Entry 8FCP (electron microscopy, 3.52 A resolution); this record covers chains F and G of the 8 polymer chains in the assembly.

Chain F:
Name: Transitional endoplasmic reticulum ATPase
Organism: Homo sapiens
Notes: EC 3.6.4.6
UniProtKB: P55072 (TERA_HUMAN); residue numbers follow UniProt; this construct covers 1-806
Chain sequence (806 residues; each row starts with the number of its first residue):
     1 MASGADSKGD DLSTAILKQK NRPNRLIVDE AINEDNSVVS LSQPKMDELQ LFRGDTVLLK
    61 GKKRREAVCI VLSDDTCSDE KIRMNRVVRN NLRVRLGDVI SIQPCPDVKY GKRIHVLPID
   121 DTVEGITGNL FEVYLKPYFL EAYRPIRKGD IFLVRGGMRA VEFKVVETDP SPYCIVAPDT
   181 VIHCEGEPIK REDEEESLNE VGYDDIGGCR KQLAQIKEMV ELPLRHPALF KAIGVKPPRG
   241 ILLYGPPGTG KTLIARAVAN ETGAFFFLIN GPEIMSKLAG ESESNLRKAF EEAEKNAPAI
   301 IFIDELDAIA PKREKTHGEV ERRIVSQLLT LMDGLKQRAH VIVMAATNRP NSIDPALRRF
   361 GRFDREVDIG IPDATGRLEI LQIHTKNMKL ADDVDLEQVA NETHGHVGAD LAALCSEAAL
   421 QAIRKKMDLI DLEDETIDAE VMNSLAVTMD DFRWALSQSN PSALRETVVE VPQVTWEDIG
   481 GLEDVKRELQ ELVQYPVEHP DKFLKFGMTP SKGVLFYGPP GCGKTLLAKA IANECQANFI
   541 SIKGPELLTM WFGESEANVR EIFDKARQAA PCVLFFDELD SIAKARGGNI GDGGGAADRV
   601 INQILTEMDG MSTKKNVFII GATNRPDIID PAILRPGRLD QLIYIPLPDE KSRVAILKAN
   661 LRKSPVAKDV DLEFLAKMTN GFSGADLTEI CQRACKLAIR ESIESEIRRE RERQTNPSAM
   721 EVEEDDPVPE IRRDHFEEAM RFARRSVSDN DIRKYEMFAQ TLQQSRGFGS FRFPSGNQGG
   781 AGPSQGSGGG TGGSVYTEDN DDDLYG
Disordered / not traced: 1-22, 500-508, 708-727, 764-806
Ligand contacts:
  - ADP (adenosine-5'-diphosphate), molecule 1: D205, I206, G207, G208, G248, T249, G250, K251, T252, L253, I380, H384, G408, A409, A412
  - ADP, molecule 2: D478, I479, G480, L482, P520, G521, C522, G523, K524, T525, L526, D577, I656, N660, G684, A685, T688
Swiss-Prot annotation at these positions:
  - region: T797 to G806 (Interaction with UBXN6)
  - motif: D802 to G806 (PIM motif)
  - binding site (ATP): P247 to L253, N348, H384, G521 to L526
  - modified residue: A2 (N-acetylalanine), S3 (Phosphoserine), S7 (Phosphoserine), S13 (Phosphoserine), S37 (Phosphoserine), K315 (N6,N6,N6-trimethyllysine), T436 (Phosphothreonine), S462 (Phosphoserine), K502 (N6-acetyllysine), K505 (N6-acetyllysine), K668 (N6-acetyllysine), S702 (Phosphoserine), K754 (N6-acetyllysine), S770 (Phosphoserine), S775 (Phosphoserine), S787 (Phosphoserine), Y805 (Phosphotyrosine)
  - cross-link (Glycyl lysine isopeptide (Lys-Gly)): K8 (interchain with G-Cter in SUMO2), K18 (interchain with G-Cter in SUMO2)
  - natural variant: R95 (R95G: In IBMPFD1), G97 (G97E: In CMT2Y), I126 (I126F: In IBMPFD1; uncertain significance), R155 (R155C: In IBMPFD1; R155H: In FTDALS6 and IBMPFD1; R155L: In IBMPFD1; R155P: In IBMPFD1; R155S: In IBMPFD1), R159 (R159G: In FTDALS6; R159H: In IBMPFD1), A160 (A160T: In IBMPFD1; uncertain significance), E185 (E185K: In CMT2Y), R191 (R191Q: In FTDALS6 and IBMPFD1), L198 (L198W: In IBMPFD1), A232 (A232E: In IBMPFD1), I254 (I254F: In IBMPFD1; uncertain significance), I369 (I369T: In IBMPFD1; uncertain significance), 2 further natural variant entries in UniProt
  - mutagenesis: F52 to D55 (Abolishes interaction with NPLOC4; when associated with A-110), R53 (R53A: Minor effect on affinity for ATP and ADP), R86 (R86A: Strongly increased affinity for ATP. Strongly reduced affinity for ADP), Y110 (Y110A: Abolishes interaction with NPLOC4; when associated with 52-A--A-55), R113 to H115 (Severely reduced binding to DERL1), F131 (F131R: Severely reduced binding to DERL1), L140 (L140D: Severely reduced binding to DERL1), D179 (D179R: No effect on binding to DERL1), H183 (H183W: Severely reduced binding to DERL1), K251 (K251Q: Impairs ERAD degradation of HMGCR and does not inhibit interaction with RHBDD1; when associated with Q-524), E305 (E305Q: Defect in ubiquitin-dependent protein degradation by the proteasome; when associated with Q-578), K312 (K312A: Does not affect methylation by VCPKMT), 8 further mutagenesis entries in UniProt

Chain G:
Name: UBX domain-containing protein 6
Organism: Homo sapiens
UniProtKB: Q9BZV1 (UBXN6_HUMAN); residues 1-441 here = UniProt positions 1-441
Chain sequence (441 residues; numbered 1 to 441; the number before each row is that of its first residue):
     1 MKKFFQEFKA DIKFKSAGPG QKLKESVGEK AHKEKPNQPA PRPPRQGPTN EAQMAAAAAL
    61 ARLEQKQSRA WGPTSQDTIR NQVRKELQAE ATVSGSPEAP GTNVVSEPRE EGSAHLAVPG
   121 VYFTCPLTGA TLRKDQRDAC IKEAILLHFS TDPVAASIMK IYTFNKDQDR VKLGVDTIAK
   181 YLDNIHLHPE EEKYRKIKLQ NKVFQERINC LEGTHEFFEA IGFQKVLLPA QDQEDPEEFY
   241 VLSETTLAQP QSLERHKEQL LAAEPVRAKL DRQRRVFQPS PLASQFELPG DFFNLTAEEI
   301 KREQRLRSEA VERLSVLRTK AMREKEEQRG LRKYNYTLLR VRLPDGCLLQ GTFYARERLG
   361 AVYGFVREAL QSDWLPFELL ASGGQKLSED ENLALNECGL VPSALLTFSW DMAVLEDIKA
   421 AGAEPDSILK PELLSAIEKL L
Disordered / not traced: 1-48, 69-120
Swiss-Prot annotation at these positions:
  - region: M1 to A10 (Mediates interaction with LMAN1), E51 to L63 (VCP/p97-interacting motif (VIM))
  - modified residue: S96 (Phosphoserine)
What the authors report for this chain:
  - mutagenesis - E299R/R302E/R307E/E312R: unchanged binding to p97

Interface between chain F and chain G:
Pairs across the interface (91):
  R25(F) - F292(G)
  R25(F) - E299(G)  salt bridge
  I27(F) - L295(G)  hydrophobic
  Q43(F) - Y334(G)
  Q43(F) - P402(G)
  D47(F) - Y334(G)  hydrogen bond
  Q50(F) - R340(G)
  F52(F) - L338(G)
  F52(F) - R340(G)
  F52(F) - Q350(G)
  F52(F) - S403(G)
  F52(F) - A404(G)
  R53(F) - S382(G)
  R53(F) - G399(G)  hydrogen bond (side chain-backbone)
  R53(F) - S403(G)  hydrogen bond (backbone-backbone)
  R53(F) - A404(G)
  R53(F) - L405(G)  hydrogen bond (backbone-backbone)
  G54(F) - S382(G)
  G54(F) - L405(G)
  D55(F) - R340(G)  salt bridge
  D55(F) - L405(G)
  K60(F) - F286(G)
  K60(F) - L288(G)
  G61(F) - F293(G)
  K62(F) - F293(G)
  R64(F) - E287(G)  salt bridge
  L72(F) - S382(G)
  K81(F) - E303(G)  salt bridge
  G97(F) - L295(G)
  V99(F) - F292(G)
  V99(F) - F293(G)
  I100(F) - F292(G)
  S101(F) - L288(G)
  S101(F) - F292(G)
  Q103(F) - A283(G)  hydrogen bond (side chain-backbone)
  Q103(F) - S284(G)  hydrogen bond (side chain-backbone)
  Q103(F) - Q285(G)
  Q103(F) - F286(G)
  P104(F) - S284(G)
  C105(F) - S284(G)
  P106(F) - P279(G)
  P106(F) - R342(G)  hydrogen bond (backbone-side chain)
  D107(F) - P279(G)
  D107(F) - P281(G)
  D107(F) - S284(G)  hydrogen bond
  V108(F) - R342(G)  hydrogen bond (backbone-side chain)
  Y110(F) - R342(G)
  Y110(F) - T407(G)
  E141(F) - L380(G)
  E141(F) - K386(G)  salt bridge
  Y143(F) - L380(G)  hydrophobic
  Y143(F) - T407(G)
  Y173(F) - S284(G)
  D179(F) - K419(G)  salt bridge
  K211(F) - L314(G)
  A214(F) - V311(G)
  Q215(F) - V311(G)
  E218(F) - Q304(G)  hydrogen bond (backbone-side chain)
  E218(F) - S308(G)  hydrogen bond
  E218(F) - V311(G)
  E221(F) - R307(G)  salt bridge
  L222(F) - Q304(G)
  L222(F) - R307(G)
  L229(F) - I300(G)  hydrophobic
  Q490(F) - T319(G)
  V493(F) - L317(G)
  V493(F) - T319(G)
  Q494(F) - T319(G)  hydrogen bond
  Q494(F) - A321(G)
  Q494(F) - M322(G)
  V497(F) - L317(G)
  E498(F) - M322(G)
  E498(F) - K325(G)  salt bridge
  E534(F) - K320(G)
  E534(F) - R323(G)  hydrogen bond (backbone-side chain)
  C535(F) - L317(G)  hydrophobic
  C535(F) - R318(G)  hydrogen bond (side chain-backbone)
  C535(F) - T319(G)
  C535(F) - R323(G)  hydrogen bond (backbone-side chain)
  Q536(F) - R323(G)
  A537(F) - L317(G)  hydrophobic
  A570(F) - S315(G)
  P571(F) - L314(G)
  P571(F) - S315(G)
  P571(F) - V316(G)
  P571(F) - L317(G)  hydrophobic
  C572(F) - L317(G)
  N616(F) - S315(G)  hydrogen bond (side chain-backbone)
  N616(F) - V316(G)
  N616(F) - L317(G)  hydrogen bond (side chain-backbone)
  F618(F) - L317(G)  hydrophobic
Interface residues without a listed pair, chain F (57 interface residues in all): L51, L58, E80, I175, H226, V617
Interface residues without a listed pair, chain G (54 interface residues in all): S280, R302, L306, E312, L343, P344, L348, V401, S409, L440

Summary:
The interface between chain F and chain G involves 57 residues on one side and 54 on the other, with 17
hydrogen bonds and 8 salt bridges. Polar pairs include R25(F)-E299(G), D55(F)-R340(G) and R64(F)-E287(G).
Chain F binds ADP. The paper reports that E299R/R302E/R307E/E312R of chain G leave binding to p97 unchanged.
Chain F is Transitional endoplasmic reticulum ATPase and chain G is UBX domain-containing protein 6, both from
Homo sapiens; the structure, Cryo-EM structure of p97:UBXD1 para state, was determined by electron microscopy
(same publication as 8FCL, 8FCM, 8FCN, 8FCO, 8FCQ, 8FCR and 8FCT).
